PDB entry 6OYA | electron microscopy, 3.30 A resolution | chains A and R of the 5 polymer chains in the assembly

Chain A:
Molecule: Gt-alpha/Gi1-alpha chimera
Organism: Bos taurus
UniProt: P04695 (GNAT1_BOVIN); residues 1-201 carry their UniProt numbers (201 of 350 residues fall inside the UniProt entry; the rest is not from it)
Sequence (359 residues; each row starts with the number of its first residue; numbers below 1 keep their minus sign (Met-8 is residue -8)):
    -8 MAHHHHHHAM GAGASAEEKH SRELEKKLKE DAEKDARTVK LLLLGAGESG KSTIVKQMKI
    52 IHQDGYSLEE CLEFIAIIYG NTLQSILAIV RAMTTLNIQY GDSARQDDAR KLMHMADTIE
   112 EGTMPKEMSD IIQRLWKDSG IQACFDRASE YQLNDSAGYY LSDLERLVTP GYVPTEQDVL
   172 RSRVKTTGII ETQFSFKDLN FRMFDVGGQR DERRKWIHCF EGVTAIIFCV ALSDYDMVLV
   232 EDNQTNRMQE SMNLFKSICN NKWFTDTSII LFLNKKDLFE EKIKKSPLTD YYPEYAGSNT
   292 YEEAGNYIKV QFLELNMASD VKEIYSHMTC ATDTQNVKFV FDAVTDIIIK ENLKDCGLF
Not modelled in the structure: -8 to 5, 49-177, 227-237
Sequence notes: expression tag (-8 to 0)
Swiss-Prot annotation at these positions:
  - region: Lys31 to Thr44 (G1 motif), Asp169 to Thr177 (G2 motif), Phe192 to Arg201 (G3 motif)
  - binding site (GTP): Gly36 to Ser43, Asp146, Leu171 to Thr177, Gly199
  - binding site (Mg(2+)): Ser43, Thr177
  - modified residue: Tyr142 (Phosphotyrosine)
  - lipidation: Gly2 (N-myristoyl glycine)
From the paper describing this entry:
  - conformationally variable residues (order/disorder transition): Leu344 to Phe350

Chain R:
Molecule: Rhodopsin
Organism: Bos taurus
UniProt: P02699 (OPSD_BOVIN); numbering as in UniProt (aligned over 1-348)
Sequence (348 residues; each row starts with the number of its first residue):
     1 MNGTEGPNFY VPFSNKTGVV RSPFEAPQYY LAEPWQFSML AAYMFLLIML GFPINFLTLY
    61 VTVQHKKLRT PLNYILLNLA VADLFMVFGG FTTTLYTSLH GYFVFGPTGC NLEGFFATLG
   121 GEIALWSLVV LAIERYVVVC KPMSNFRFGE NHAIMGVAFT WVMALACAAP PLVGWSRYIP
   181 EGMQCSCGID YYTPHEETNN ESFVIYMFVV HFIIPLIVIF FCYGQLVFTV KEAAAQQQES
   241 ATTQKAEKEV TRMVIIMVIA FLICWLPYAG VAFYIFTHQG SDFGPIFMTI PAFFAKTSAV
   301 YNPVIYIMMN KQFRNCMVTT LCCGKNPLGD DEASTTVSKT ETSQVAPA
Not modelled in the structure: 327-348
Cystine bridges: Cys110-Cys187
Covalent attachments: retinal (RET) linked to Lys296
Residues lining bound ligands: retinal (RET): Met86, Ala117, Thr118, Gly121, Glu122, Ile189, Tyr191, Met207, Phe208, His211, Phe212, Trp265, Tyr268, Ala269, Ala272
Swiss-Prot annotation at these positions:
  - region: Asp330 to Ala348 (Interaction with SAG)
  - motif: Glu134 to Tyr136 ('Ionic lock' involved in activated form stabilization)
  - binding site (Zn(2+)): Glu201, Gln279
  - site: Glu113 (Plays an important role in the conformation switch to the active conformation)
  - modified residue: Met1 (N-acetylmethionine), Lys296 (N6-(retinylidene)lysine), Ser334 (Phosphoserine), Thr335 (Phosphothreonine), Thr336 (Phosphothreonine), Ser338 (Phosphoserine), Thr340 (Phosphothreonine), Thr342 (Phosphothreonine), Ser343 (Phosphoserine)
  - lipidation (S-palmitoyl cysteine): Cys322, Cys323
  - glycosylation (N-linked (GlcNAc...) asparagine): Asn2, Asn15
  - mutagenesis: Asn2 (N2C: Stabilized by a disulfide bond and normal light absorption; when associated with C-282 and D-15), Asn15 (N15D: Normal light absorption; when associated with C-2 and C-282), Gly90 (G90D: Increased thermal stability and decreased retinal uptake. Decreases stability of the inactive conformation), Thr94 (T94I: Stabilizes the activated conformation and hinders hydrolysis of the covalent bond that retains all-trans-retinol), Glu113 (E113Q: Causes shift to the activated conformation), Met257 (M257Y: Causes shift to the activated conformation), Asp282 (D282C: Stabilized by a disulfide bond and normal light absorption; when associated with C-2 and D-15)

How chain A and chain R interact:
Contacting residue pairs (35):
  Ala27(A) - Arg147(R)  hydrogen bond (backbone-side chain)
  Arg28(A) - Asn145(R)  hydrogen bond
  Arg28(A) - Phe146(R)
  Arg28(A) - Arg147(R)
  Asp189(A) - Lys141(R)  salt bridge
  Leu190(A) - Lys141(R)
  Val312(A) - Thr242(R)
  Tyr316(A) - Gln237(R)
  Asp333(A) - Gln237(R)  hydrogen bond (backbone-side chain)
  Ala334(A) - Gln237(R)
  Asp337(A) - Gln237(R)
  Asp337(A) - Thr243(R)  hydrogen bond
  Ile340(A) - Val139(R)
  Lys341(A) - Thr242(R)
  Lys341(A) - Thr243(R)  hydrogen bond
  Asn343(A) - Val138(R)  hydrogen bond (side chain-backbone)
  Leu344(A) - Val139(R)  hydrophobic
  Leu344(A) - Val250(R)  hydrophobic
  Lys345(A) - Gln312(R)  hydrogen bond (backbone-side chain)
  Asp346(A) - Leu72(R)
  Asp346(A) - Gln312(R)  hydrogen bond (backbone-side chain)
  Cys347(A) - Leu72(R)  hydrophobic
  Cys347(A) - Arg135(R)
  Cys347(A) - Val138(R)  hydrophobic
  Cys347(A) - Val139(R)  hydrophobic
  Cys347(A) - Asn310(R)  hydrogen bond (backbone-side chain)
  Gly348(A) - Asn310(R)
  Gly348(A) - Lys311(R)
  Gly348(A) - Gln312(R)
  Leu349(A) - Arg135(R)
  Leu349(A) - Val250(R)  hydrophobic
  Leu349(A) - Met257(R)  hydrophobic
  Phe350(A) - Thr242(R)
  Phe350(A) - Ala246(R)  hydrophobic
  Phe350(A) - Glu249(R)
Interface residues without a listed pair, chain A (20 interface residues in all): Glu314
Interface residues without a listed pair, chain R (25 interface residues in all): Ser144, Val230, Ala233, Gln236, Ser240, Lys245, Met253
Interface features reported in the paper:
  - specific contacts: Cys347(A)-Arg135(R) (backbone contact)
  - interface residues, chain A: Ala27(A), Arg28(A), Asp189(A), Asp337(A), Lys341(A)
  - interface residues, chain R: Lys141(R), Gln237(R), Thr243(R), Asn310(R), Gln312(R)

In short:
20 residues of chain A face 25 of chain R across their interface; the contacts include 9 hydrogen bonds and 1
salt bridge. Among the polar pairs are Asp189(A)-Lys141(R), Ala27(A)-Arg147(R) and Arg28(A)-Asn145(R). The
authors report a backbone contact between Cys347(A) and Arg135(R). The paper reports interface residues
Ala27(A), Arg28(A) and Lys141(R) among others; conformational variability at Leu344(A).
Here chain A is Gt-alpha/Gi1-alpha chimera and chain R is Rhodopsin, both from Bos taurus. Entry 6OYA
(Structure of the Rhodopsin-Transducin-Nanobody Complex) was determined by electron microscopy, deposited
together with 6OY9.
